PDB entry 4ZEE | X-ray diffraction, 1.95 A resolution | chain A

# Chain A
Protein: Lysozyme C
From: Gallus gallus
Notes: EC 3.2.1.17
UniProt: P00698 (LYSC_CHICK); residues 1-129 here correspond to UniProt positions 19-147 (UniProt number = residue number + 18)
Amino-acid sequence (129 residues; row label = number of the first residue in the row):
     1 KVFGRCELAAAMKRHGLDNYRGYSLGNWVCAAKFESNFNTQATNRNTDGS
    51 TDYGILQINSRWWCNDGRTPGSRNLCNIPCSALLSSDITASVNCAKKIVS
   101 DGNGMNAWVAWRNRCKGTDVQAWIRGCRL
Disulfide bonds: Cys-6/Cys-127, Cys-30/Cys-115, Cys-64/Cys-80, Cys-76/Cys-94
Bound ions: Cisplatin Pt near His-15 (its only coordinating residue here); cyclohexane-1(R),2(R)-diamine-platinum(II) Pt near Asp-119 (its only coordinating residue here)
Residues lining bound ligands:
  - cyclohexane-1(R),2(R)-diamine-platinum(II) (1PT): Asp-119, Gln-121, Arg-125
  - Cisplatin (CPT): Arg-14, His-15, Thr-89, Val-92, Asn-93, Lys-96
UniProt features mapped onto this chain:
  - active site: Glu-35, Asp-52
  - binding site (substrate): Asp-101

# Summary
Ligands of chain A: cyclohexane-1(R),2(R)-diamine-platinum(II) and Cisplatin. Curated annotation (UniProt)
lists active-site residues Glu-35 and Asp-52 and substrate-binding residue Asp-101.
Chain A is Lysozyme C (Gallus gallus); the structure, X-ray structure of the bis-platinum lysozyme adduct
formed in the reaction between the protein and the ..., was determined by X-ray diffraction, deposited
together with 4Z46.
